3ZLJ - chains A and E of the 4 polymer chains in the assembly; structure by X-ray diffraction, 3.10 A resolution.

Chain A:
Name: DNA mismatch repair protein muts
Source organism: Escherichia coli K-12
UniProtKB: P23909 (MUTS_ECOLI); numbering as in UniProt (aligned over 1-800)
Amino-acid sequence (800 residues; row label = number of the first residue in the row):
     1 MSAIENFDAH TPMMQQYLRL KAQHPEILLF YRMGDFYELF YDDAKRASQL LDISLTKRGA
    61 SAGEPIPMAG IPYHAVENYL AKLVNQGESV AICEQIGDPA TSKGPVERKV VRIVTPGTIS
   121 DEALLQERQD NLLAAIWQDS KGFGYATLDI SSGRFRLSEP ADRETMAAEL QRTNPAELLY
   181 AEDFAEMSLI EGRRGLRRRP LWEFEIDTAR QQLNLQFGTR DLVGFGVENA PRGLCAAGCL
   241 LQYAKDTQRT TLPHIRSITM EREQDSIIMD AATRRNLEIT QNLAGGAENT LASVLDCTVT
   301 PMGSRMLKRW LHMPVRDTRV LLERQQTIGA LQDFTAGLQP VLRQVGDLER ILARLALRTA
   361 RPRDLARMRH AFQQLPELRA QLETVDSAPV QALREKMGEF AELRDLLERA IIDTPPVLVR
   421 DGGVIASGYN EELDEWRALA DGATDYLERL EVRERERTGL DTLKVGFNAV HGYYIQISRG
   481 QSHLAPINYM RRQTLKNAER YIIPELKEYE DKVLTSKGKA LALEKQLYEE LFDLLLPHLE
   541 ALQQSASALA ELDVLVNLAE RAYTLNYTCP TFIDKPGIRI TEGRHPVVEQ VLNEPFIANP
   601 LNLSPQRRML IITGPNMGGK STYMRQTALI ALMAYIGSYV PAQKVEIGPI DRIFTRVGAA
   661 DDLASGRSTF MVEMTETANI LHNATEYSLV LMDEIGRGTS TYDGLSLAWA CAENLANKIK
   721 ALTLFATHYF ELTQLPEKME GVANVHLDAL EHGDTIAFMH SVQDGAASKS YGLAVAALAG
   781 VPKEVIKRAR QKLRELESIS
Unresolved in the structure: 1, 658-669, 749-757
UniProt features mapped onto this chain:
  - binding site (ATP): Gly-614 to Ser-621
From the paper describing this entry:
  - conformationally variable residues (order/disorder transition): Ala-749 to Ala-757

Chain E:
Molecule: 21-nt DNA strand
Sequence (21 nucleotides; each row starts with the number of its first residue):
     1 AGCTGCCAGG CACCAGTGTC A
Unresolved in the structure: 20-21

Chain A / chain E interface:
Residue-residue contacts - 29 pairs, chain A then chain E:
  Thr-11(A) / DA12(E)  hydrogen bond to the phosphate
  Pro-12(A) / DA12(E)  phosphate contact
  Met-13(A) / DC11(E)  phosphate contact
  Met-13(A) / DA12(E)  hydrogen bond to the phosphate
  Met-33(A) / DG9(E)  hydrogen bond to the base
  Met-33(A) / DG10(E)  sugar contact
  Met-33(A) / DC11(E)  sugar contact
  Gly-34(A) / DG9(E)  sugar contact
  Gly-34(A) / DG10(E)  hydrogen bond to the sugar
  Asp-35(A) / DA8(E)  sugar contact
  Asp-35(A) / DG9(E)  hydrogen bond to the sugar
  Phe-36(A) / DA8(E)  base contact
  Phe-36(A) / DG9(E)  base contact
  Glu-38(A) / DG10(E)  hydrogen bond to the base
  Arg-58(A) / DG10(E)  base contact
  Arg-58(A) / DC11(E)  hydrogen bond to the base
  Arg-58(A) / DA12(E)  sugar contact
  Ala-60(A) / DC13(E)  phosphate contact
  Ser-61(A) / DC13(E)  phosphate contact
  Ser-61(A) / DC14(E)  phosphate contact
  Gln-95(A) / DG10(E)  hydrogen bond to the phosphate
  Pro-99(A) / DG10(E)  phosphate contact
  Pro-99(A) / DC11(E)  phosphate contact
  Pro-105(A) / DC11(E)  phosphate contact
  Pro-105(A) / DA12(E)  phosphate contact
  Val-106(A) / DC11(E)  hydrogen bond to the phosphate
  Arg-108(A) / DG10(E)  phosphate contact
  Arg-108(A) / DC11(E)  salt bridge to the phosphate
  Val-470(A) / DC7(E)  sugar contact
Also at the interface, not in a pair above, chain A (18 interface residues in all): Gly-59

Overview:
18 residues of chain A face 8 of chain E across their interface, with 9 hydrogen bonds and 1 salt bridge.
Among the polar pairs are Met-33(A)/DG9(E), Glu-38(A)/DG10(E) and Arg-58(A)/DC11(E). UniProt lists 8
ATP-binding residues on chain A. The paper reports conformational variability at Ala-749(A).
Here chain A is DNA mismatch repair protein muts (Escherichia coli K-12) and chain E is a 21-nt DNA strand.
Entry 3ZLJ (Crystal structure of full-length e.coli DNA mismatch repair protein muts D835R mutant in complex
with gt ...) was determined by X-ray diffraction.
